Entry 7BTW (electron microscopy, 2.90 A resolution); this record covers chains B and C of the 4 polymer chains in the assembly.

Chain B:
Molecule: Sorting assembly machinery 35 kDa subunit
Source organism: Saccharomyces cerevisiae
UniProt: P14693 (SAM35_YEAST); residues 1-329 here = UniProt positions 1-329
Sequence (329 residues; row label = number of the first residue in the row):
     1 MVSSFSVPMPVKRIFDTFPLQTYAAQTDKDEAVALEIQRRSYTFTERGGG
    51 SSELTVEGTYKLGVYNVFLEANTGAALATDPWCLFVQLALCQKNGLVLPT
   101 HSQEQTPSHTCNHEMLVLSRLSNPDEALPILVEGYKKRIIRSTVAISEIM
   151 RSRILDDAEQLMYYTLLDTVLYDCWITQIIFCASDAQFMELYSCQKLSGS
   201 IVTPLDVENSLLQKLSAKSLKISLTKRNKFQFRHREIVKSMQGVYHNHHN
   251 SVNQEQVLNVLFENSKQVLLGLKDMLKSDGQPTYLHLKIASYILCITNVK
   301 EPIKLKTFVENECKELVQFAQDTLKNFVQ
Unresolved in the structure: 1-14, 47-53, 102-109

Chain C:
Molecule: SAM37 isoform 1
Source organism: Saccharomyces cerevisiae
UniProt: A0A6A5PPM7 (A0A6A5PPM7_YEASX); residue numbers follow UniProt; this construct covers 1-327
Sequence (327 residues; each row starts with the number of its first residue):
     1 MVKGSVHLWGKDGEASLISVDSIALVWFIKLCTSEEAKSMVAGLQIVFSN
    51 NTDLSSDGKLPVLILDNGTKVSGYVNIVQFLHKNICTSKYEKGTDYEEDL
   101 AIVGKKDRLLEYSLLNYVDVEISRLTDYQLFLNTKNYNEYTKKLFSKLLY
   151 FPMWYNTPLQLRSQARENCEEIIGSLTLEDDEEFVESKAMESASQLAQSK
   201 TFKIAHKNKIKGKQELQQVKYNLQFDNRLQSCVSNWLAARKKLDDSVILS
   251 SDLLFLANLYVQLGLPDGNRIRSKLEQTFGSELLNSMSNKIDDFVHRPSN
   301 NLEQRDPQFREQGNVVMSLYNLACKYI
Unresolved in the structure: 1, 89-96, 175-208

Chain B / chain C interface:
Contacting residue pairs (47; chain B residue first):
  A158(B) - N235(C)
  A158(B) - A238(C)  hydrophobic
  E159(B) - L110(C)
  E159(B) - K242(C)
  L161(B) - N235(C)
  M162(B) - S113(C)
  M162(B) - L114(C)  hydrophobic
  M162(B) - Y117(C)  hydrophobic
  M162(B) - N235(C)
  M162(B) - A239(C)  hydrophobic
  Y163(B) - L109(C)  hydrophobic
  Y163(B) - L110(C)
  T165(B) - N116(C)
  T165(B) - V120(C)
  L166(B) - L109(C)  hydrophobic
  L166(B) - Y112(C)
  L166(B) - N116(C)
  T169(B) - N116(C)  hydrogen bond
  V170(B) - Y112(C)
  V170(B) - N116(C)
  K229(B) - N168(C)  hydrogen bond (side chain-backbone)
  K229(B) - E171(C)  salt bridge
  F232(B) - E167(C)
  R235(B) - Q164(C)  hydrogen bond (side chain-backbone)
  R235(B) - E167(C)  salt bridge
  E236(B) - D57(C)
  N247(B) - K325(C)
  H249(B) - C324(C)
  H249(B) - K325(C)
  N250(B) - K325(C)
  N253(B) - S55(C)  hydrogen bond (side chain-backbone)
  N253(B) - S56(C)
  N253(B) - K70(C)
  Q256(B) - G68(C)  hydrogen bond (side chain-backbone)
  Q256(B) - T69(C)
  Q256(B) - K70(C)
  V257(B) - S56(C)
  V257(B) - D57(C)
  V260(B) - V71(C)  hydrophobic
  V260(B) - N76(C)
  E263(B) - K83(C)  salt bridge
  N264(B) - N76(C)  hydrogen bond
  N264(B) - Y112(C)  hydrogen bond
  V268(B) - L109(C)
  V268(B) - Y112(C)  hydrophobic
  G271(B) - L109(C)
  M275(B) - L109(C)  hydrophobic
Interface residues without a listed pair, chain B (29 interface residues in all): D157, H248, Q267, L272
Interface residues without a listed pair, chain C (33 interface residues in all): G58, Q79, E170, W236, Y326, I327

Overview:
Chain B and chain C form an interface of 29 and 33 residues respectively, with 7 hydrogen bonds and 3 salt
bridges. Polar contacts include K229(B)-E171(C), R235(B)-E167(C) and E263(B)-K83(C).
Chain B is Sorting assembly machinery 35 kDa subunit and chain C is SAM37 isoform 1, both from Saccharomyces
cerevisiae; the structure, The mitochondrial SAM complex from S.cere, was determined by electron microscopy,
deposited together with 7BTX and 7BTY.
